Entry 8CTE (electron microscopy, 2.90 A resolution); this record covers chains X and T of the 14 polymer chains in the assembly.

# Chain X
Name: Protein 4.2
Source organism: Homo sapiens
UniProtKB: P16452 (EPB42_HUMAN); residue numbers follow UniProt; this construct covers 1-691
Chain sequence (691 residues; each row starts with the number of its first residue):
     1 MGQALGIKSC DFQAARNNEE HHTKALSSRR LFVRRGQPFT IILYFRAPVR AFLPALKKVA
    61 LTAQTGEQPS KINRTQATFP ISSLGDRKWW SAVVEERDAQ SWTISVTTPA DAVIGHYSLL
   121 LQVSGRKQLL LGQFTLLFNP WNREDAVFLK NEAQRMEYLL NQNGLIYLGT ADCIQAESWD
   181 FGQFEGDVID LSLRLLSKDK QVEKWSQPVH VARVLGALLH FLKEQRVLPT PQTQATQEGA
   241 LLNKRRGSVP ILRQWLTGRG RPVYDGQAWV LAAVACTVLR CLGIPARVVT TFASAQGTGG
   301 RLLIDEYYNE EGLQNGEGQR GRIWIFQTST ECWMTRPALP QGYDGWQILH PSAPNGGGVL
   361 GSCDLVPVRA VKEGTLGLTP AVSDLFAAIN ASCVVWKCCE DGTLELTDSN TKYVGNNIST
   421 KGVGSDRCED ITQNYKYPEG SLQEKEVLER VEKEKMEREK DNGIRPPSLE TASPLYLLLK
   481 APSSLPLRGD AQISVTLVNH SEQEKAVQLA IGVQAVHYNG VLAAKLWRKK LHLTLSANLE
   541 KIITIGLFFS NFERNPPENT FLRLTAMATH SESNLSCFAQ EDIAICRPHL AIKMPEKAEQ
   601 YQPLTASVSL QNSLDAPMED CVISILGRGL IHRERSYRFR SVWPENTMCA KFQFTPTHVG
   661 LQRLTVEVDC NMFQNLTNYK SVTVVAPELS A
Not modelled in the structure: 1-3, 231-240, 328, 354-360, 460-472
Swiss-Prot annotation at these positions:
  - region: Leu-31 to Phe-39 (Band 3 binding)
  - modified residue: Ser-248 (Phosphoserine)
  - lipidation: Gly-2 (N-myristoyl glycine)

# Chain T
Name: Band 3 anion transport protein
Source organism: Homo sapiens
UniProtKB: P02730 (B3AT_HUMAN); numbering as in UniProt (aligned over 1-911)
Chain sequence (911 residues; each row starts with the number of its first residue):
     1 MEELQDDYED MMEENLEQEE YEDPDIPESQ MEEPAAHDTE ATATDYHTTS HPGTHKVYVE
    61 LQELVMDEKN QELRWMEAAR WVQLEENLGE NGAWGRPHLS HLTFWSLLEL RRVFTKGTVL
   121 LDLQETSLAG VANQLLDRFI FEDQIRPQDR EELLRALLLK HSHAGELEAL GGVKPAVLTR
   181 SGDPSQPLLP QHSSLETQLF CEQGDGGTEG HSPSGILEKI PPDSEATLVL VGRADFLEQP
   241 VLGFVRLQEA AELEAVELPV PIRFLFVLLG PEAPHIDYTQ LGRAAATLMS ERVFRIDAYM
   301 AQSRGELLHS LEGFLDCSLV LPPTDAPSEQ ALLSLVPVQR ELLRRRYQSS PAKPDSSFYK
   361 GLDLNGGPDD PLQQTGQLFG GLVRDIRRRY PYYLSDITDA FSPQVLAAVI FIYFAALSPA
   421 ITFGGLLGEK TRNQMGVSEL LISTAVQGIL FALLGAQPLL VVGFSGPLLV FEEAFFSFCE
   481 TNGLEYIVGR VWIGFWLILL VVLVVAFEGS FLVRFISRYT QEIFSFLISL IFIYETFSKL
   541 IKIFQDHPLQ KTYNYNVLMV PKPQGPLPNT ALLSLVLMAG TFFFAMMLRK FKNSSYFPGK
   601 LRRVIGDFGV PISILIMVLV DFFIQDTYTQ KLSVPDGFKV SNSSARGWVI HPLGLRSEFP
   661 IWMMFASALP ALLVFILIFL ESQITTLIVS KPERKMVKGS GFHLDLLLVV GMGGVAALFG
   721 MPWLSATTVR SVTHANALTV MGKASTPGAA AQIQEVKEQR ISGLLVAVLV GLSILMEPIL
   781 SRIPLAVLFG IFLYMGVTSL SGIQLFDRIL LLFKPPKYHP DVPYVKRVKT WRMHLFTGIQ
   841 IICLAVLWVV KSTPASLALP FVLILTVPLR RVLLPLIFRN VELQCLDADD AKATFDEEEG
   901 RDEYDEVAMP V
Not modelled in the structure: 1-29, 182-191, 204-215, 349-370, 744-750, 895-911
Covalently attached groups: N-acetylglucosamine (NAG) linked to Asn-642
Residues lining bound ligands:
  - PIO ([(2R)-2-octanoyloxy-3-[oxidanyl-[(1R,2R,3S,4R,5R,6S)-2,3,6-tris(oxidanyl)-4,5-diphosphonooxy-cyclohexyl]oxy-phosphoryl]oxy-propyl] octanoate), molecule 1: Phe-597, Pro-598, Gly-599, Arg-602, Arg-603
  - PIO, molecule 2: Leu-812, Phe-813, Lys-814, Pro-815, Pro-816, Lys-817, Tyr-818
Swiss-Prot annotation at these positions:
  - region: Glu-13 to Met-31 (Microbial infection: Interaction with P.falciparum (isolate K1) FBPA), Ala-176 to Ser-185 (Interaction with ANK1)
  - site: Lys-590 (Important for anion transport), Glu-681 (Important for anion-proton cotransport)
  - modified residue: Met-1 (N-acetylmethionine), Tyr-8 (Phosphotyrosine), Tyr-21 (Phosphotyrosine), Tyr-46 (Phosphotyrosine), Ser-185 (Phosphoserine), Ser-350 (Phosphoserine), Tyr-359 (Phosphotyrosine), Tyr-904 (Phosphotyrosine)
  - lipidation: Cys-843 (S-palmitoyl cysteine)
  - glycosylation: Asn-642 (N-linked (GlcNAc...) (complex) asparagine)
From the paper describing this entry:
  - post-translational modification sites: Tyr-8 (citing earlier work)

# Chain X / chain T interface
Pairs across the interface (71; chain X residue first):
  Ser-27(X) with Glu-249(T)
  Arg-29(X) with Ala-250(T); Pro-261(T)
  Glu-185(X) with Gln-124(T), hydrogen bond
  Asp-187(X) with Thr-48(T); Thr-49(T), hydrogen bond; Ser-50(T)
  Leu-191(X) with Thr-49(T)
  Lys-244(X) with Thr-42(T)
  Arg-246(X) with Asp-45(T); Tyr-46(T)
  Pro-250(X) with Asp-45(T)
  Arg-253(X) with Asp-45(T), hydrogen bond (side chain-backbone); Tyr-46(T); His-47(T), hydrogen bond (side chain-backbone); Thr-48(T); Thr-49(T)
  Thr-257(X) with Thr-49(T)
  Arg-261(X) with Ala-41(T); Thr-42(T); Thr-44(T); Asp-45(T), salt bridge
  Tyr-601(X) with Ser-127(T), hydrogen bond; Ala-129(T), hydrophobic; Gly-130(T); Asn-133(T)
  Val-622(X) with His-37(T)
  Leu-630(X) with Gln-134(T), hydrogen bond (backbone-side chain)
  His-632(X) with Leu-120(T); Leu-121(T), hydrogen bond (side chain-backbone); Asp-122(T); Leu-123(T); Gln-134(T), hydrogen bond (backbone-side chain); Arg-138(T)
  Arg-633(X) with Tyr-46(T); Leu-121(T); Asp-122(T), salt bridge
  Glu-634(X) with Thr-42(T), hydrogen bond; Tyr-46(T), hydrogen bond
  Arg-635(X) with Asp-137(T), salt bridge; Phe-141(T)
  Ser-636(X) with Ala-36(T); His-37(T), hydrogen bond (backbone-backbone); Phe-141(T)
  Tyr-637(X) with Pro-34(T), hydrophobic; Ala-35(T); His-37(T); Phe-141(T)
  Arg-638(X) with Pro-34(T); Ala-35(T), hydrogen bond (backbone-backbone); His-37(T), hydrogen bond
  Phe-639(X) with Glu-32(T)
  Arg-640(X) with Glu-32(T), salt bridge
  Cys-649(X) with Gln-30(T); Met-31(T), hydrophobic; Glu-32(T), hydrogen bond (backbone-backbone)
  Ala-650(X) with Glu-32(T); Pro-34(T), hydrophobic
  Lys-651(X) with Gln-30(T); Glu-32(T), hydrogen bond (backbone-backbone); Glu-33(T)
  Phe-652(X) with Pro-34(T), hydrophobic
  Phe-654(X) with Asp-137(T)
  Thr-655(X) with Asn-133(T); Asp-137(T), hydrogen bond (backbone-side chain); Arg-150(T), hydrogen bond
  Thr-657(X) with Glu-125(T), hydrogen bond; Gly-130(T); Gln-134(T)
  His-658(X) with Gln-124(T), hydrogen bond (side chain-backbone); Glu-125(T), salt bridge
Other interface residues (no listed pair), chain X (37 interface residues in all): Gly-186, Asp-190, Arg-259, Gly-260, Leu-626, Ile-631
Other interface residues (no listed pair), chain T (40 interface residues in all): Asp-38, Ala-43, Gln-248, Glu-252, Gln-302

# Overview
37 residues of chain X face 40 of chain T across their interface; the contacts include 19 hydrogen bonds and 5
salt bridges. Among the polar pairs are Arg-261(X)/Asp-45(T), Arg-633(X)/Asp-122(T) and Arg-635(X)/Asp-137(T).
Ligands of chain T: compound PIO. N-acetylglucosamine is covalently linked to Asn-642(T). The paper reports a
modification site at Tyr-8(T).
Chain X is Protein 4.2 and chain T is Band 3 anion transport protein, both from Homo sapiens; the structure,
Class 2 of erythrocyte ankyrin-1 complex (Composite map), was determined by electron microscopy (same
publication as 7UZ3, 7UZQ, 7UZU, 7V07, 7V0K, 7V0M and 10 further entries).
